5XMF - chains A and B of the 3 polymer chains in the assembly; structure by X-ray diffraction, 2.10 A resolution.

[Chain A]
Name: MHC class I antigen alpha chain
From: Felis catus
Reference sequence: C6ZK72 (C6ZK72_FELCA); residues 2-276 here correspond to UniProt positions 25-299 (UniProt number = residue number + 23)
Chain sequence (275 residues; each row starts with the number of its first residue):
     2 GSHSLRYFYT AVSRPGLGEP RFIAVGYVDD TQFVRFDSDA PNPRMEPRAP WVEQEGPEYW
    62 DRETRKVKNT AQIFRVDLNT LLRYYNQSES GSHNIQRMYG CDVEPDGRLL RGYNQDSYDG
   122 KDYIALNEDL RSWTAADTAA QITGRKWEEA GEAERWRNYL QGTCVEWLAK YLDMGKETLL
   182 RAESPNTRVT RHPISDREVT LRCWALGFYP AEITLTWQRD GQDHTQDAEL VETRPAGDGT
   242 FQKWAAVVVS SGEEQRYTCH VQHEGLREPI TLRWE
Disulfide bonds: Cys102-Cys165, Cys204-Cys260
What the authors report for this chain:
  - binding site for Gag polyprotein: Leu6, Tyr8, Tyr60, Arg63, Thr164, Tyr172
  - specificity-determining residues: Glu64, Ser118, Trp168
  - mutagenesis - E64N: abolished binding to RMA9

[Chain B]
Name: Beta-2-microglobulin
From: Felis catus
Reference sequence: Q5MGS7 (B2MG_FELCA); residues 2-99 here correspond to UniProt positions 21-118 (UniProt number = residue number + 19)
Chain sequence (99 residues; each row starts with the number of its first residue):
     1 MVQHSPKVQV YSRHPAENGK PNFLNCYVSG FHPPQIDITL MKNGKKMEAE QTDLSFNRDW
    61 TFYLLVHTEF TPTVEDEYSC QVNHTTLSEP KVVKWDRDM
Disulfide bonds: Cys26-Cys80
Sequence notes: initiating methionine (1)

[Interface between chain A and chain B]
Residue-residue contacts (56):
  Arg7(A) - Arg58(B)
  Phe9(A) - Phe56(B)
  Tyr10(A) - Phe56(B)
  Thr11(A) - Phe56(B)
  Thr11(A) - Phe62(B)
  Val13(A) - Pro34(B)  hydrophobic
  Val13(A) - Gln35(B)
  Ile24(A) - Leu54(B)
  Val26(A) - Asp53(B)
  Val26(A) - Ser55(B)
  Tyr28(A) - Ser55(B)  hydrogen bond
  Tyr28(A) - Tyr63(B)  hydrogen bond
  Arg36(A) - Asp53(B)  salt bridge
  Asn95(A) - His32(B)
  Asn95(A) - Pro34(B)
  Gln97(A) - His32(B)  hydrogen bond
  Gln97(A) - Phe56(B)
  Gln97(A) - Trp60(B)  hydrogen bond (side chain-backbone)
  Gln97(A) - Phe62(B)
  Arg98(A) - Phe56(B)
  Met99(A) - Phe56(B)  hydrophobic
  Met99(A) - Arg58(B)
  Arg112(A) - Arg58(B)
  Tyr114(A) - Arg58(B)
  Gln116(A) - Arg58(B)
  Gln116(A) - Trp60(B)
  Asp117(A) - Trp60(B)
  Ser118(A) - Trp60(B)
  Asp120(A) - His32(B)
  Gly121(A) - His32(B)
  Gly121(A) - Trp60(B)
  Lys122(A) - Met1(B)
  Lys122(A) - Val2(B)
  Asp123(A) - Trp60(B)  hydrogen bond
  Arg189(A) - Pro15(B)
  His193(A) - Asp98(B)  salt bridge
  Arg203(A) - Asp98(B)  hydrogen bond (side chain-backbone)
  Arg203(A) - Met99(B)
  Trp205(A) - Asp98(B)
  Trp205(A) - Met99(B)
  Val232(A) - Gln9(B)
  Glu233(A) - Lys7(B)  salt bridge
  Glu233(A) - Gln9(B)  hydrogen bond (backbone-side chain)
  Arg235(A) - Gln9(B)  hydrogen bond
  Arg235(A) - Tyr11(B)
  Arg235(A) - Met99(B)
  Pro236(A) - Tyr11(B)  hydrogen bond (backbone-side chain)
  Pro236(A) - Tyr27(B)
  Ala237(A) - Arg13(B)  hydrogen bond (backbone-side chain)
  Ala237(A) - Asn25(B)
  Gly238(A) - Arg13(B)
  Asp239(A) - Arg13(B)
  Gln243(A) - Tyr11(B)
  Gln243(A) - Ser12(B)  hydrogen bond (side chain-backbone)
  Gln243(A) - Arg13(B)  hydrogen bond (side chain-backbone)
  Trp245(A) - Met99(B)
Other interface residues (no listed pair), chain A (40 interface residues in all): Gln33, Arg49, Ser93, Leu207, Thr234
Other interface residues (no listed pair), chain B (27 interface residues in all): Pro33, Asp59, Leu65, Arg97

[In short]
40 residues of chain A face 27 of chain B across their interface, with 12 hydrogen bonds and 3 salt bridges.
Polar contacts include Arg36(A)-Asp53(B), His193(A)-Asp98(B) and Glu233(A)-Lys7(B). The paper reports a
binding site for Gag polyprotein at Leu6(A), Tyr8(A) and Tyr60(A) among others; E64N of chain A abolishes
binding to RMA9.
Chain A is MHC class I antigen alpha chain and chain B is Beta-2-microglobulin, both from Felis catus; the
structure, Crystal structure of feline MHC class I for 2,1 angstrom, was determined by X-ray diffraction
together with 5XMM from the same study.
